PDB entry 7TR8 | electron microscopy, 3.60 A resolution | chains C and R of the 17 polymer chains in the assembly

Chain C:
Molecule: Cas8
From: Pyrococcus furiosus DSM 3638
Reference sequence: Q8U338 (Q8U338_PYRFU); aligned to UniProt positions 3-343 over residues 2-342 (the alignment contains insertions or deletions, so no single offset holds)
Chain sequence (341 residues; each row starts with the number of its first residue):
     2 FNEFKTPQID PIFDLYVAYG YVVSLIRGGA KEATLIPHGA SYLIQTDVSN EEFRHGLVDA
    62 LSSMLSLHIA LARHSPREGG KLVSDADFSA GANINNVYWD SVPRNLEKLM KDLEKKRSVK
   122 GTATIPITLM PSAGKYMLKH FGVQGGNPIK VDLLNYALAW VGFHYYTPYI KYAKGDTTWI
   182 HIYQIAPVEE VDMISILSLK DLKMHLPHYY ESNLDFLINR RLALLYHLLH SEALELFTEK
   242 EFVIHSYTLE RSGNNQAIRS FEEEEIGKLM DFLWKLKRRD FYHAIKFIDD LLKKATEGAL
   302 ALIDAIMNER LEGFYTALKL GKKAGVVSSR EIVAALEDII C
Disordered / not traced: 74-81
Construct notes: conflict Val24 (Glu25 in Q8U338), Ser64 (Glu65 in Q8U338), Leu110 (Val111 in Q8U338)
What the authors report for this chain:
  - mutagenesis - N96A (10-fold), N96A/N97A (10-fold), N97A (10-fold), K136A (10-fold): decreased binding to target

Chain R:
Molecule: crRNA
From: Escherichia coli
Sequence (45 nucleotides; numbered 1 to 45; the number before each row is that of its first residue):
     1 AUUGAAAGAG UGCUUCCCCA AACCCUUAAC UGGUUGUAAC AGUUG

Interface between chain C and chain R:
Contacting residue pairs (6; chain C residue first):
  Leu139(C) - A5(R)  base contact
  Lys140(C) - G4(R)  base contact
  His141(C) - G4(R)  base contact
  His141(C) - A5(R)  hydrogen bond to the base
  Phe142(C) - A5(R)  base contact
  Arg260(C) - A9(R)  hydrogen bond to the base
Other interface residues (no listed pair), chain C (6 interface residues in all): Glu251
Other interface residues (no listed pair), chain R (4 interface residues in all): U3

In short:
6 residues of chain C face 4 of chain R across their interface; the contacts include 2 hydrogen bonds. Polar
contacts include His141(C)-A5(R) and Arg260(C)-A9(R). The paper reports that N96A, N96A/N97A and N97A of chain
C, among others, reduce binding to target.
Here chain C is Cas8 (Pyrococcus furiosus DSM 3638) and chain R is crRNA (Escherichia coli). Entry 7TR8
(Cascade complex from type I-A CRISPR-Cas system) was determined by electron microscopy, deposited together
with 7TR6, 7TR9 and 7TRA.
